8XKL - chains 7 and 8 of the 8 polymer chains in the assembly; structure by electron microscopy, 2.84 A resolution.

[Chain 7]
Molecule: Acpii-1
Organism: Chroomonas placoidea
Sequence (235 residues; row label = number of the first residue in the row):
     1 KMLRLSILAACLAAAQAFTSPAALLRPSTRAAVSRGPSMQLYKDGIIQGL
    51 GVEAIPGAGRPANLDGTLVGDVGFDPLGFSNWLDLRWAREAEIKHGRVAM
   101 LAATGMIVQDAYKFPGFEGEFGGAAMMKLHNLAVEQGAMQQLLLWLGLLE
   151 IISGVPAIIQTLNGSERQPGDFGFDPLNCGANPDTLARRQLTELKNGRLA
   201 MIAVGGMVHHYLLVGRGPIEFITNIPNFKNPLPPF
Unresolved in the structure: 1-41
Metal / ion sites: chlorophyll a Mg site 1 near E92 (its only coordinating residue here); chlorophyll a Mg site 2 near Q109 (its only coordinating residue here); chlorophyll a Mg site 3 near E193 (its only coordinating residue here)
Ligand contacts:
  - chlorophyll a (CLA), molecule 1: Y42, I47, R188, L191, T192, K195, N196, L199
  - chlorophyll a (CLA), molecule 2: V52, E53, A54, I55, P56, V72, F74
  - chlorophyll a (CLA), molecule 3: L64, V69, G70, D71, V72, G73, F74, D75, F79, L85, A88, R89, A91, E92, H95, R198, M201, I202
  - chlorophyll a (CLA), molecule 4: W82, L83, W87, A91, H95
  - chlorophyll a (CLA), molecule 5: W87, E90, A91, K94, H95, V98, L143, L146, G147, E150, I151, G154, V155, I158
  - chlorophyll a (CLA), molecule 6: R97, M100, L101, T104, G170, D171, F172, G173, F174, D175, C179, G180, L186, R189, Q190, T192, E193
  - chlorophyll a (CLA), molecule 7: V98, L101, A102, T104, G105, V108, Q109, Y112, K113, F114, F117, E118, F121, L129, A138, M139, L142
  - chlorophyll a (CLA), molecule 8: F117, Q136, G137, A138, Q141, L142, W145
  - chlorophyll a (CLA), molecule 9: H130, N131, V134, M139, Q140, L142, L143
  - chlorophyll a (CLA), molecule 10: I152, S153, F172, G173, F174
  - chlorophyll a (CLA), molecule 11: I202, A203, G205, G206, H209, H210, L213, V214, F221, I225, N227
  - chlorophyll a (CLA), molecule 12: H209, L212, L213
  - chlorophyll a (CLA), molecule 13: I225, P226, N227, F228
  - Allobetaxanthin (IHT; (1R)-3,5,5-trimethyl-4-[(3E,5E,7E,9E,11E,13E,15E,17E)-3,7,12,16-tetramethyl-18-(2,6,6-trimethylcyclohexen-1-yl)octadeca-3,5,7,9,11,13,15,17-octaen-1-ynyl]cyclohex-3-en-1-ol), molecule 1: F74, M127, H130, N131, I202, V204, G205, V208, H209, F235
  - Allobetaxanthin (IHT), molecule 2: W145, L148, I152
  - Alloxanthin (II0; (1R)-3,5,5-trimethyl-4-[(3E,5E,7E,9E,11E,13E,15E)-3,7,12,16-tetramethyl-18-[(4R)-2,6,6-trimethyl-4-oxidanyl-cyclohexen-1-yl]octadeca-3,5,7,9,11,13,15-heptaen-1,17-diynyl]cyclohex-3-en-1-ol), molecule 1: K94, R97, V98, L101, P115, G116, F117, E120, Q136, L142, L146, E150, F172
  - Alloxanthin (II0), molecule 2: M100, A103, T104, I107, F174, D175, P176, C179, N196, L199, A200, A203, M207, H210, P218, F221, I222
  - Alloxanthin (II0), molecule 3: Q136, G137, Q140, Q141, L144, W145
  - Alloxanthin (II0), molecule 4: K195, R198, L199, I202
  - Monadoxanthin (II3; (1R)-3,5,5-trimethyl-4-[(3E,5E,7E,9E,11E,13E,15E,17E)-3,7,12,16-tetramethyl-18-[(1R,4R)-2,6,6-trimethyl-4-oxidanyl-cyclohex-2-en-1-yl]octadeca-3,5,7,9,11,13,15,17-octaen-1-ynyl]cyclohex-3-en-1-ol): F74, D75, P76, L77, F79, H95, V98, A99, A102, M106, Q109, M126, M127, L129, H130, M139, M201, I202, V204
  - Chlorophyll c2 (KC2): R188, R189, T192, N196, L199

[Chain 8]
Molecule: Acpii-2
Organism: Chroomonas placoidea
Sequence (217 residues; each row starts with the number of its first residue):
     1 AMLRVALIAAILASASAFAPMGSLGLVKSARSGAAISPRMQSGDFSAAVP
    51 FLKRPSNLDGTLAGDVGFDPLGFSDVFDLRVLREAELKHGRFAMLAVLGF
   101 LVQEVYTFPFFPKMAPVDAHDYFVTQGGGSQIIFWISFVEIFGVVALFEL
   151 IQGKRDAGDFAFDPLGLGKDEATLARYKVAEIKHARLAMIAIGGFIHQFW
   201 VTKQTVLEQLGNFQSLA
Unresolved in the structure: 1-43, 217
Metal / ion sites: chlorophyll a Mg (6 sites), coordinated by A48, E86, Q131, E140, E181, Q198
Ligand contacts:
  - 8CT ((6'R,11cis,11'cis,13cis,15cis)-4',5'-didehydro-5',6'-dihydro-beta,beta-carotene): W135, F138, F142
  - chlorophyll a (CLA), molecule 1: A47, A48, V49, P50, F51, V66, F68
  - chlorophyll a (CLA), molecule 2: L58, L62, A63, G64, D65, V66, G67, F68, D69, F73, S74, L79, L82, R83, A85, E86, H89, R186, M189, I190
  - chlorophyll a (CLA), molecule 3: F73, F77, L82, H89
  - chlorophyll a (CLA), molecule 4: V81, E84, A85, K88, H89, F92, I133, I136, S137, E140, I141, G143, V144, L147
  - chlorophyll a (CLA), molecule 5: R91, M94, L95, L98, G158, D159, F160, A161, F162, D163, L167, G168, L174, Y177, K178, A180, E181
  - chlorophyll a (CLA), molecule 6: F92, L95, A96, L98, G99, V102, Q103, Y106, T107, F108, F111, P112, M114, F123, I132
  - chlorophyll a (CLA), molecule 7: F111, F123, Q126, G127, G128, Q131, I132, W135
  - chlorophyll a (CLA), molecule 8: H120, D121, V124, G129, S130, I132, I133
  - chlorophyll a (CLA), molecule 9: F138, F142, F160, A161, F162
  - chlorophyll a (CLA), molecule 10: R176, V179, A180, K183, H184, L187
  - chlorophyll a (CLA), molecule 11: I190, G193, G194, H197, Q198, V201, T202, Q209, F213, Q214, S215, L216
  - chlorophyll a (CLA), molecule 12: H197, W200, V201
  - chlorophyll a (CLA), molecule 13: F213, S215, L216
  - Allobetaxanthin (IHT; (1R)-3,5,5-trimethyl-4-[(3E,5E,7E,9E,11E,13E,15E,17E)-3,7,12,16-tetramethyl-18-(2,6,6-trimethylcyclohexen-1-yl)octadeca-3,5,7,9,11,13,15,17-octaen-1-ynyl]cyclohex-3-en-1-ol): F68, V117, H120, D121, M189, I190, I192, G193, I196, H197, W200
  - Alloxanthin (II0; (1R)-3,5,5-trimethyl-4-[(3E,5E,7E,9E,11E,13E,15E)-3,7,12,16-tetramethyl-18-[(4R)-2,6,6-trimethyl-4-oxidanyl-cyclohexen-1-yl]octadeca-3,5,7,9,11,13,15-heptaen-1,17-diynyl]cyclohex-3-en-1-ol), molecule 1: F68, D69, P70, L71, G72, F73, H89, F92, A93, A96, F100, Q103, P116, V117, A119, H120, M189, I190, I192, I196
  - Alloxanthin (II0), molecule 2: K88, R91, F92, L95, F110, F111, Q126, I132, I136, V139, E140, F160
  - Alloxanthin (II0), molecule 3: M94, L95, V97, L98, F162, D163, P164, L165, G166, L167, H184, L187, A188, A191, F195, Q198, V206, L210
  - Alloxanthin (II0), molecule 4: G127, S130, Q131, F134, W135
  - Alloxanthin (II0), molecule 5: K183, R186, L187, I190, V201
  - Chlorophyll c2 (KC2): R176, Y177, A180, H184, L187

[Interface between chain 7 and chain 8]
Pairs across the interface (15; chain 7 residue first):
  I151(7) with L71(8)
  I152(7) with P70(8)
  S153(7) with F51(8)
  P156(7) with L52(8); P70(8)
  A157(7) with F51(8), hydrophobic; L52(8)
  Q160(7) with L52(8); K53(8), hydrogen bond (side chain-backbone)
  S165(7) with F45(8); K53(8)
  R167(7) with F51(8)
  D171(7) with F51(8)
  F172(7) with P50(8); F51(8)
Other interface residues (no listed pair), chain 7 (11 interface residues in all): E166

[Overview]
The interface between chain 7 and chain 8 involves 11 residues on one side and 7 on the other; the contacts
include 1 hydrogen bond. Its one hydrogen-bonded contact is Q160(7)-K53(8).
Here chain 7 is Acpii-1 and chain 8 is Acpii-2, both from Chroomonas placoidea. Entry 8XKL (Structure of
ACPII-CCPII from cryptophyte algae) was determined by electron microscopy.
